Entry 3LP7 (X-ray diffraction, 2.04 A resolution); this record covers chain A.

# Chain A
Molecule: Arginase-1
Source organism: Homo sapiens
Notes: EC 3.5.3.1
Reference sequence: P05089 (ARGI1_HUMAN); residue numbers follow UniProt; this construct covers 1-322
Sequence (322 residues; row label = number of the first residue in the row):
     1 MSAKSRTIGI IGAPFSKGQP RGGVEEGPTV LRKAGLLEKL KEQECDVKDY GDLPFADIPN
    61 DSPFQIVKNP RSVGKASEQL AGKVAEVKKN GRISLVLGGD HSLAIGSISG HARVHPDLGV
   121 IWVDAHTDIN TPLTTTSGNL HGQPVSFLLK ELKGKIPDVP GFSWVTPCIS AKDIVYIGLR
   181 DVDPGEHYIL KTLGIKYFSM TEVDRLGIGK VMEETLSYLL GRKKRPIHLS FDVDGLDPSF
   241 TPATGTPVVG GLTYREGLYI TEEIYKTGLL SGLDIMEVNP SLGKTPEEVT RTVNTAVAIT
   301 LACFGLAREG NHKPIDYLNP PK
Unresolved in the structure: 1-5, 319-322
UniProt features mapped onto this chain:
  - binding site (Mn(2+)): His101, Asp124, His126, Asp128, Asp232, Asp234
  - binding site (substrate): His126 to Asn130, Ser137 to Asn139, Asp183, Thr246, Glu277
  - modified residue: Lys17 (N6-succinyllysine), Ser62 (Phosphoserine), Ser72 (Phosphoserine), Lys75 (N6-succinyllysine), Ser163 (Phosphoserine), Ser217 (Phosphoserine)
  - natural variant: Ile11 (I11T: In ARGIN), Gly27 (G27D: In ARGIN), Gly74 (G74V: In ARGIN), Ala125 (A125V: In ARGIN), Thr134 (T134I: In ARGIN), Gly138 (G138V: In ARGIN), Arg180 (R180T: In ARGIN), Gly235 (G235R: In ARGIN), Arg308 (R308Q: In ARGIN)
Ion coordination: Mn2+ site 1: His101, Asp124, Asp128, Asp232 (together with N-omega-hydroxy-L-arginine); Mn2+ site 2: Asp124, His126, Asp232, Asp234 (together with N-omega-hydroxy-L-arginine)
Ligand contacts: N-omega-hydroxy-L-arginine (HAR): His101, Asp124, His126, Asp128, Asn130, Thr135, Ser137, His141, Gly142, Asp183, Glu186, Asp232, Asp234, Thr246, Glu277
What the authors report for this chain:
  - binding site for N-omega-hydroxy-L-arginine: His126, Asp128, His141, Thr246

# Overview
Bound to chain A: N-omega-hydroxy-L-arginine. His101, Asp124, Asp128 and Asp232 coordinate Mn2+ site 1.
Asp124, His126, Asp232 and Asp234 coordinate Mn2+ site 2. Curated annotation (UniProt) lists 6 Mn2+-binding
residues and 11 substrate-binding residues. The paper reports a binding site for N-omega-hydroxy-L-arginine at
His126, Asp128 and His141 among others.
Chain A is Arginase-1 (Homo sapiens); the structure, Crystal structure of Human Arginase I in complex with
inhibitor N(omega)-hydroxy-L-arginine (NOHA), 2.04A Resolution, was determined by X-ray diffraction, deposited
together with 3LP4 and 3KV2.
